PDB entry 8HBJ | electron microscopy, 2.90 A resolution | chains F and A of the 6 polymer chains in the assembly

== Chain F ==
Protein: M688F nab
Organism: Lama glama
Amino-acid sequence (125 residues; each row starts with the number of its first residue):
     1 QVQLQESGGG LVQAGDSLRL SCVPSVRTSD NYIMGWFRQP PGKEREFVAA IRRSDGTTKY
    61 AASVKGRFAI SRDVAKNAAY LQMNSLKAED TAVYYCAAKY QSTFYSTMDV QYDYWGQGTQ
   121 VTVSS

== Chain A ==
Protein: VP1 of capsid protein
Organism: Foot-and-mouth disease virus A
Reference sequence: A0A7D5BJ70 (A0A7D5BJ70_9PICO); residues 1-211 here correspond to UniProt positions 525-735 (UniProt number = residue number + 524)
Amino-acid sequence (211 residues; numbered 1 to 211; the number before each row is that of its first residue):
     1 TTSAGESADP VTTTVENYGG ETQVQRRHHT DVGFIMDRFV KINNTNPTHV IDLMQTHQHG
    61 LVGALLRAAT YYFSDLEIVV RHEGNLTWVP NGAPEAALSN AGNPTAYNKA PFTRLALPYT
   121 APHRVLATVY NGTSKYSTTG ERTRGDLGAL AARVATQLPA SFNFGAIRAT DISELLVRMK
   181 RAELYCPRPL LAVEVTAQDR HKQKIIAPAK Q
Disordered / not traced: 137-155, 211
Construct notes: conflict Asn46 (Ser570 in A0A7D5BJ70)

== Chain F / chain A interface ==
Contacting residue pairs (16; chain F residue first):
  Asn31(F) - Ser173(A)
  Arg52(F) - Asp171(A)  salt bridge
  Arg52(F) - Ile172(A)
  Arg52(F) - Ser173(A)
  Ser54(F) - Asn43(A)  hydrogen bond (side chain-backbone)
  Asp55(F) - Asn43(A)
  Asp55(F) - Asn44(A)
  Asp55(F) - Thr45(A)  hydrogen bond (side chain-backbone)
  Thr103(F) - Ser173(A)  hydrogen bond (backbone-side chain)
  Phe104(F) - Arg81(A)
  Phe104(F) - His82(A)
  Phe104(F) - Glu83(A)
  Phe104(F) - Asp171(A)
  Phe104(F) - Ser173(A)
  Tyr105(F) - Asp171(A)  hydrogen bond (backbone-side chain)
  Ser106(F) - Glu83(A)  hydrogen bond
Also at the interface, not in a pair above, chain F (9 interface residues in all): Ser29
Also at the interface, not in a pair above, chain A (12 interface residues in all): Lys41, Ile42, Glu174

== In short ==
9 residues of chain F face 12 of chain A across their interface; the contacts include 5 hydrogen bonds and 1
salt bridge. Among the polar pairs are Arg52(F)-Asp171(A), Ser54(F)-Asn43(A) and Asp55(F)-Thr45(A).
Here chain F is M688F nab (Lama glama) and chain A is VP1 of capsid protein (Foot-and-mouth disease virus A).
Entry 8HBJ (cocktail of FMDV (A/TUR/14/98) in complex with M678F and M688F) was determined by electron
microscopy together with 8HBI, 8HEE, 8HEG and 8HBG from the same study.
